Entry 8BVT (electron microscopy, 3.94 A resolution); this record covers chains A and B.

Chain A:
Name: Solute carrier family 22 member 6
From: Rattus norvegicus
UniProtKB: O35956 (S22A6_RAT); residues 1-541 here = UniProt positions 1-541
Sequence (547 residues; row label = number of the first residue in the row):
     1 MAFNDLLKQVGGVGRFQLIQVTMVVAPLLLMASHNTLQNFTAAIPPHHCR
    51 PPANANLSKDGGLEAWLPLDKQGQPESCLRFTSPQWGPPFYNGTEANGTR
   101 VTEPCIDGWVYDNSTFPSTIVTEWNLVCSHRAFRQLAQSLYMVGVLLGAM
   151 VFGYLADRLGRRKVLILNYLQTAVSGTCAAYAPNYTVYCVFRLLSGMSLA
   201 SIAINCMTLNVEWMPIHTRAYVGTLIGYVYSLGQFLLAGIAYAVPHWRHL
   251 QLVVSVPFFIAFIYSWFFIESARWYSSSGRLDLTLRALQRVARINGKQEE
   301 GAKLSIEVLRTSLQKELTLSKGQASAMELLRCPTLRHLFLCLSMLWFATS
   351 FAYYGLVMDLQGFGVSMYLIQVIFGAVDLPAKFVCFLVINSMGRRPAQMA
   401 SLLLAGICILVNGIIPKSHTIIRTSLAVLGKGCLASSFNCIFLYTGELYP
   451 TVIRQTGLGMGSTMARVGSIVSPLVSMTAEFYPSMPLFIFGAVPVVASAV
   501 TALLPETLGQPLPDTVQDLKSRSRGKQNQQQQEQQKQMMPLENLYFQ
Unresolved in the structure: 90-98, 319-324, 524-547
Construct notes: expression tag (542-547)
Cystine bridges: Cys49-Cys105, Cys78-Cys128
Ligand contacts: 4-(dipropylsulfamoyl)benzoic acid (RTO): Met31, Asn35, Ala203, Ile204, Met207, Ile226, Tyr230, Tyr354, Phe438, Phe442, Arg466
Curated features (UniProtKB/Swiss-Prot):
  - glycosylation (N-linked (GlcNAc...) asparagine): Asn39, Asn56, Asn92, Asn113
Reported in the primary citation:
  - binding site for 4-(dipropylsulfamoyl)benzoic acid: Asn35, Ile226, Tyr230, Tyr354, Phe442, Arg466
  - conformationally variable residues (side-chain flip): Arg466
  - mutagenesis - Y354A: abolished expression
  - mutagenesis - N35A (89 +/- 7 uM), Y230F (59 +/- 6 uM): decreased binding to 4-(dipropylsulfamoyl)benzoic acid
  - allosteric site: Ser462, Thr463
  - mutagenesis - S350A: unchanged binding to alpha-KG

Chain B:
Name: Synthetic nanobody (Sybody)
From: synthetic construct
Notes: antibody fragment or engineered binder
Sequence (146 residues; each row starts with the number of its first residue; numbers below 1 keep their minus sign (Met-5 is residue -5)):
    -5 MAGSSSQVQLVESGGGLVQAGGSLRLSCAASGFPVKTEWMEWYRQAPGKE
    45 REWVAAIWSYGSGTRYADSVKGRFTISRDNAKNTVYLQMNSLKPEDTAVY
    95 YCLVRVGSWYHGQGTQVTVSAGRAGEQKLISEEDLNSAVDHHHHHH
Unresolved in the structure: -5 to 0, 116-140

How chain A and chain B interact:
Residue-residue contacts (12):
  Gly61(A) - Glu44(B)
  Glu64(A) - Arg45(B)
  Ala65(A) - Glu44(B)
  Leu69(A) - Trp47(B)  hydrophobic
  Lys71(A) - Trp52(B)
  Leu79(A) - Val100(B)
  Leu79(A) - Gly101(B)
  Pro84(A) - Arg45(B)
  Val101(A) - Ser102(B)
  Val101(A) - Trp103(B)
  Thr102(A) - Gly101(B)
  Thr102(A) - Ser102(B)
Interface residues without a listed pair, chain A (11 interface residues in all): Asp60, Trp86
Interface residues without a listed pair, chain B (10 interface residues in all): Tyr95, His105

In short:
The interface between chain A and chain B involves 11 residues on one side and 10 on the other. From the
paper: a binding site for 4-(dipropylsulfamoyl)benzoic acid at Asn35(A), Ile226(A) and Tyr230(A) among others;
N35A and Y230F of chain A reduce binding to 4-(dipropylsulfamoyl)benzoic acid; 4 substitutions were tested in
all.
Chain A is Solute carrier family 22 member 6 (Rattus norvegicus) and chain B is Synthetic nanobody (Sybody)
(synthetic construct); the structure, Cryo-EM structure of rat SLC22A6 bound to probenecid, was determined by
electron microscopy (same publication as 8BVR, 8BVS, 8BW7 and 8OMU).
